1FU2 - chains E and F of the 8 polymer chains in the assembly; structure by powder diffraction.

Chain E:
Protein: Insulin, a chain
Notes: fragment: a chain of t3r3 variant
Reference sequence: P01308 (INS_HUMAN); residues 1-21 here correspond to UniProt positions 90-110 (UniProt number = residue number + 89)
Sequence (21 residues; numbered 1 to 21; the number before each row is that of its first residue):
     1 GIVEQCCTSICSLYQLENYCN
Disulfide bonds: Cys-6/Cys-11

Chain F:
Protein: Insulin, B chain
Notes: fragment: b chain of t3r3 variant
Reference sequence: P01308 (INS_HUMAN); residues 1-30 here correspond to UniProt positions 25-54 (UniProt number = residue number + 24)
Sequence (30 residues; numbered 1 to 30; the number before each row is that of its first residue):
     1 FVNQHLCGSHLVEALYLVCGERGFFYTPKT
Metal / ion sites: Zn2+: His-10 (together with chloride ion)

Chain E / chain F interface:
Disulfides between the chains: Cys-7(E)/Cys-7(F), Cys-20(E)/Cys-19(F)
Residue-residue contacts (33; chain E residue first):
  Gly-1(E) / Thr-27(F)
  Gly-1(E) / Lys-29(F)
  Gly-1(E) / Thr-30(F)
  Ile-2(E) / Thr-27(F)
  Val-3(E) / Pro-28(F)
  Val-3(E) / Thr-30(F)
  Glu-4(E) / Lys-29(F)
  Glu-4(E) / Thr-30(F)
  Cys-6(E) / Gln-4(F)
  Cys-6(E) / His-5(F)
  Cys-6(E) / Leu-6(F)
  Cys-7(E) / His-5(F)
  Cys-7(E) / Leu-6(F)
  Cys-7(E) / Cys-7(F)  disulfide
  Thr-8(E) / His-5(F)
  Ser-9(E) / His-5(F)
  Ile-10(E) / Asn-3(F)
  Ile-10(E) / Gln-4(F)
  Ile-10(E) / His-5(F)
  Cys-11(E) / Phe-1(F)
  Cys-11(E) / Asn-3(F)
  Cys-11(E) / Gln-4(F)
  Ser-12(E) / Asn-3(F)
  Leu-13(E) / Phe-1(F)
  Leu-13(E) / Val-18(F)
  Glu-17(E) / Val-18(F)
  Tyr-19(E) / Phe-24(F)
  Tyr-19(E) / Phe-25(F)
  Cys-20(E) / Cys-19(F)  disulfide
  Cys-20(E) / Arg-22(F)
  Cys-20(E) / Gly-23(F)
  Asn-21(E) / Arg-22(F)
  Asn-21(E) / Gly-23(F)
Also at the interface, not in a pair above, chain E (17 interface residues in all): Leu-16
Also at the interface, not in a pair above, chain F (17 interface residues in all): Leu-15

Overview:
Chain E and chain F each contribute 17 residues to their interface; the contacts include 2 disulfide bonds.
Chain E is Insulin, a chain and chain F is Insulin, B chain; the structure, First protein structure, was
determined by powder diffraction, deposited together with 1FUB.
